PDB entry 7VDM | electron microscopy, 2.98 A resolution | chains A and B of the 6 polymer chains in the assembly

== Chain A ==
Molecule: Guanine nucleotide-binding protein G(i) subunit alpha-1
Organism: Homo sapiens
UniProt: P63096 (GNAI1_HUMAN); residues 1-354 here = UniProt positions 1-354
Amino-acid sequence (354 residues; numbered 1 to 354; the number before each row is that of its first residue):
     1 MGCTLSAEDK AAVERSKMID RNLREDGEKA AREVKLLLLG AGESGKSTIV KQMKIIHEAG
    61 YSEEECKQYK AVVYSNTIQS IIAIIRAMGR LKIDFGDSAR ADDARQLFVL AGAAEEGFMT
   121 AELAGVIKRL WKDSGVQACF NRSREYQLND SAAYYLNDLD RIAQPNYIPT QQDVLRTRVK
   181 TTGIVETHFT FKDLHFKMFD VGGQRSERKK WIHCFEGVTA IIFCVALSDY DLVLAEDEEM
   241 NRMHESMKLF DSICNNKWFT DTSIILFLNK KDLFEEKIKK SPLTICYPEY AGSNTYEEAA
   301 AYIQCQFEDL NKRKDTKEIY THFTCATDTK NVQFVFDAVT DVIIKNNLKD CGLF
Unresolved in the structure: 1-4, 56-181, 234-240
UniProt features mapped onto this chain:
  - region: Lys35 to Thr48 (G1 motif), Asp173 to Thr181 (G2 motif), Phe196 to Arg205 (G3 motif), Ile265 to Asp272 (G4 motif), Thr324 to Thr329 (G5 motif)
  - binding site (GTP): Glu43 to Thr48, Ser151, Leu175 to Thr181, Asp200 to Gln204, Asn269 to Asp272, Ala326
  - binding site (Mg(2+)): Ser47, Thr181
  - modified residue: Arg178 (ADP-ribosylarginine), Gln204 (Deamidated glutamine), Cys351 (ADP-ribosylcysteine)
  - lipidation: Gly2 (N-myristoyl glycine), Cys3 (S-palmitoyl cysteine)
  - natural variant: Gly40 (G40C: In NEDHISB; G40R: In NEDHISB), Gly45 (G45D: In NEDHISB), Thr48 (T48I: In NEDHISB; T48K: In NEDHISB), Gln52 (Q52P: In NEDHISB), Ser75 (deletion: In NEDHISB; uncertain significance), Gln172 (deletion: In NEDHISB), Asp173 (D173V: In NEDHISB), Glu186 to Phe189 (deletion: In NEDHISB; uncertain significance), Cys224 (C224Y: In NEDHISB), Lys270 (K270N: In NEDHISB; K270R: In NEDHISB), Asp272 (D272G: In NEDHISB), Ala326 (A326P: In NEDHISB), 1 further natural variant entry in UniProt
  - mutagenesis: Gly42 (G42R: Abolishes switch to an activated conformation and dissociation from beta and gamma subunits upon GTP binding. Abolishes interaction with RGS family members), Glu116 (E116L: Enhances interaction (inactive GDP-bound) with RGS14), Gln147 (Q147L: Enhances interaction (inactive GDP-bound) with RGS14), Glu245 (E245L: Enhances interaction (inactive GDP-bound) with RGS14)

== Chain B ==
Molecule: Guanine nucleotide-binding protein G(I)/G(S)/G(T) subunit beta-1
Organism: Homo sapiens
UniProt: P62873 (GBB1_HUMAN); numbering as in UniProt (aligned over 2-340)
Amino-acid sequence (358 residues; row label = number of the first residue in the row; numbers below 1 keep their minus sign (Met-17 is residue -17)):
   -17 MHHHHHHLEV LFQGPGSSGS ELDQLRQEAE QLKNQIRDAR KACADATLSQ ITNNIDPVGR
    43 IQMRTRRTLR GHLAKIYAMH WGTDSRLLVS ASQDGKLIIW DSYTTNKVHA IPLRSSWVMT
   103 CAYAPSGNYV ACGGLDNICS IYNLKTREGN VRVSRELAGH TGYLSCCRFL DDNQIVTSSG
   163 DTTCALWDIE TGQQTTTFTG HTGDVMSLSL APDTRLFVSG ACDASAKLWD VREGMCRQTF
   223 TGHESDINAI CFFPNGNAFA TGSDDATCRL FDLRADQELM TYSHDNIICG ITSVSFSKSG
   283 RLLLAGYDDF NCNVWDALKA DRAGVLAGHD NRVSCLGVTD DGMAVATGSW DSFLKIWN
Unresolved in the structure: -17 to 1
Differences from the reference sequence: initiating methionine (-17); expression tag (-16 to 1)
UniProt features mapped onto this chain:
  - modified residue: Ser2 (N-acetylserine), His266 (Phosphohistidine)
  - natural variant: Leu30 (L30F: In MRD42; uncertain significance), Arg52 (R52G: In MRD42), Gly64 (G64V: In MRD42), Asp76 (D76E: In MRD42; D76G: In MRD42), Gly77 (G77S: In MRD42), Lys78 (K78R: In MRD42), Ile80 (I80N: In MRD42; I80T: In MRD42), His91 (H91R: In MRD42; uncertain significance), Ala92 (A92T: In MRD42), Pro94 (P94S: In MRD42), Leu95 (L95P: In MRD42), Arg96 (R96L: In MRD42), 5 further natural variant entries in UniProt
Cystine bridges: Cys121-Cys149

== Chain A / chain B interface ==
Pairs across the interface (48; chain A residue first):
  Val13(A) - Asn88(B)
  Arg15(A) - Val90(B)  hydrogen bond (side chain-backbone)
  Arg15(A) - His91(B)  hydrogen bond
  Ser16(A) - Asn88(B)
  Ser16(A) - Lys89(B)  hydrogen bond (side chain-backbone)
  Ile19(A) - Lys89(B)
  Ile19(A) - Ala92(B)  hydrophobic
  Asp20(A) - Lys89(B)  salt bridge
  Leu23(A) - Gly53(B)
  Leu23(A) - Leu55(B)
  Leu23(A) - Ile80(B)  hydrophobic
  Leu23(A) - Lys89(B)
  Leu23(A) - Ala92(B)  hydrophobic
  Asp26(A) - Lys78(B)  salt bridge
  Gly27(A) - Leu55(B)
  Thr182(A) - Asp118(B)
  Thr182(A) - Asn119(B)  hydrogen bond
  Gly183(A) - Leu117(B)
  Gly183(A) - Asn119(B)
  Ile184(A) - Trp99(B)
  Ile184(A) - Leu117(B)  hydrogen bond (backbone-backbone)
  Phe199(A) - Trp99(B)  hydrophobic
  Gln204(A) - Tyr145(B)
  Ser206(A) - Tyr145(B)
  Ser206(A) - Gly162(B)
  Ser206(A) - Asp186(B)
  Glu207(A) - Asp186(B)
  Glu207(A) - Asp228(B)
  Lys210(A) - Met101(B)
  Lys210(A) - Tyr145(B)
  Lys210(A) - Met188(B)
  Lys210(A) - Cys204(B)
  Lys210(A) - Asp228(B)
  Lys210(A) - Asn230(B)  hydrogen bond
  Lys210(A) - Asp246(B)  salt bridge
  Trp211(A) - Leu117(B)  hydrophobic
  Trp211(A) - Tyr145(B)
  His213(A) - Lys57(B)  hydrogen bond (backbone-side chain)
  His213(A) - Tyr59(B)  hydrogen bond
  His213(A) - Trp332(B)
  Cys214(A) - Tyr59(B)
  Cys214(A) - Gln75(B)
  Cys214(A) - Trp99(B)
  Phe215(A) - Trp99(B)  hydrophobic
  Phe215(A) - Leu117(B)  hydrophobic
  Glu216(A) - Lys57(B)  salt bridge
  Trp258(A) - Arg314(B)
  Trp258(A) - Trp332(B)  hydrophobic
Also at the interface, not in a pair above, chain A (23 interface residues in all): Ala12
Also at the interface, not in a pair above, chain B (30 interface residues in all): Arg52, Thr87, Gly144

== In short ==
23 residues of chain A and 30 residues of chain B are in contact, with 8 hydrogen bonds and 4 salt bridges.
Polar contacts include Asp20(A)-Lys89(B), Asp26(A)-Lys78(B) and Lys210(A)-Asp246(B).
Here chain A is Guanine nucleotide-binding protein G(i) subunit alpha-1 and chain B is Guanine
nucleotide-binding protein G(I)/G(S)/G(T) subunit beta-1, both from Homo sapiens. Entry 7VDM (Cryo-EM
structure of pseudoallergen receptor MRGPRX2 complex with substance P) was determined by electron microscopy,
deposited together with 7VDH, 7VDL, 7VUY, 7VUZ, 7VV0, 7VV3, 7VV4 and 7VV5.
